PDB entry 7SPU | electron microscopy, 3.73 A resolution | chains F and z of the 54 polymer chains in the assembly

# Chain F
Name: Gene 3 protein
Source organism: Shigella phage Sf6
UniProt: Q716H2 (Q716H2_BPSFV); residue numbers follow UniProt; this construct covers 1-708
Sequence (708 residues; numbered 1 to 708; the number before each row is that of its first residue):
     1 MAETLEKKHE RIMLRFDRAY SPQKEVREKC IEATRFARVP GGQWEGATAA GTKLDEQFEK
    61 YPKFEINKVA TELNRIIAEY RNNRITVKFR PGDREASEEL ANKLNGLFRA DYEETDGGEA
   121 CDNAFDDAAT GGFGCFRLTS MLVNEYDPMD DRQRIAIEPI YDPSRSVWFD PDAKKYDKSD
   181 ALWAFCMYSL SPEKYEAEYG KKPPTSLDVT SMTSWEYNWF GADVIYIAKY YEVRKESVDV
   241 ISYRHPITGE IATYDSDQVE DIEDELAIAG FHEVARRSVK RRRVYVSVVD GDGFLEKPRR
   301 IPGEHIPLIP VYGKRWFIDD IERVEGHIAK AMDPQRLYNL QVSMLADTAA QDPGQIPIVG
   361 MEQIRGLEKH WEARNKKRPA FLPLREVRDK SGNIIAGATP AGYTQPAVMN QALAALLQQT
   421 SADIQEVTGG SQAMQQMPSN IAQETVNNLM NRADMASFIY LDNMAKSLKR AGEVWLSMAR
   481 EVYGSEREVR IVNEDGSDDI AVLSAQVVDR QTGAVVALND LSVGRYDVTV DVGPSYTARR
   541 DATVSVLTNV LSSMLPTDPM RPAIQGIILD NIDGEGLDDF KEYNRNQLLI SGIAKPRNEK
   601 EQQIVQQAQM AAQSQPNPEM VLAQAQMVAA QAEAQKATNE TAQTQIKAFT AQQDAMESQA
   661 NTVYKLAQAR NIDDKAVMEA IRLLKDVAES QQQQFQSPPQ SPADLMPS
Not modelled in the structure: 144-151, 430-449, 492-506, 672-708

# Chain z
Name: Gene 7 protein
Source organism: Shigella phage Sf6
UniProt: Q716G8 (Q716G8_BPSFV); residues 1-160 here = UniProt positions 1-160
Sequence (160 residues; numbered 1 to 160; the number before each row is that of its first residue):
     1 MATVLTKGEI VLFALRKFAI ASNASLTDVE PQSIEDGVND LEDMMSEWMI NPGDIGYAFA
    61 TGDEQPLPDD ESGLPRKYKH AVGYQLLLRM LSDYSLEPTP QVLSNAQRSY DALMTDTLVV
   121 PSMRRRGDFP VGQGNKYDVF TSDRYYPGDL PLIDGDIPNA
Not modelled in the structure: 1-2

# Interface between chain F and chain z
Residue-residue contacts (33; chain F residue first):
  Glu28(F) - Asp138(z)
  Glu28(F) - Val139(z)
  Lys29(F) - Gln133(z)  hydrogen bond
  Lys29(F) - Tyr137(z)
  Glu32(F) - Tyr137(z)  hydrogen bond
  Glu32(F) - Arg144(z)  salt bridge
  Gln43(F) - Tyr145(z)
  Trp44(F) - Asp128(z)
  Trp44(F) - Tyr145(z)
  Glu45(F) - Arg144(z)
  Glu45(F) - Tyr145(z)
  Gly46(F) - Tyr145(z)
  Ala47(F) - Tyr145(z)  hydrophobic
  Ala49(F) - Leu150(z)
  Ala49(F) - Pro151(z)
  Ala50(F) - Asp149(z)
  Gly51(F) - Asp149(z)
  Phe58(F) - Asp149(z)
  Phe58(F) - Leu150(z)
  Phe58(F) - Pro151(z)
  Tyr61(F) - Arg126(z)  hydrogen bond (side chain-backbone)
  Tyr61(F) - Asp128(z)
  Trp215(F) - Val139(z)  hydrogen bond (side chain-backbone)
  Trp215(F) - Arg144(z)
  Glu216(F) - Ser142(z)  hydrogen bond
  Glu216(F) - Arg144(z)  salt bridge
  Ala329(F) - Gln133(z)
  Asp333(F) - Gln133(z)  hydrogen bond (side chain-backbone)
  Arg336(F) - Pro130(z)
  Arg336(F) - Tyr145(z)  hydrogen bond
  Leu340(F) - Asp128(z)
  Leu340(F) - Phe129(z)  hydrophobic
  Leu340(F) - Pro130(z)
Other interface residues (no listed pair), chain F (22 interface residues in all): Glu25, Thr52, Met332
Other interface residues (no listed pair), chain z (16 interface residues in all): Gly127, Gly132

# Summary
22 residues of chain F and 16 residues of chain z are in contact; the contacts include 7 hydrogen bonds and 2
salt bridges. Polar pairs include Glu32(F)-Arg144(z), Glu216(F)-Arg144(z) and Lys29(F)-Gln133(z).
Here chain F is Gene 3 protein and chain z is Gene 7 protein, both from Shigella phage Sf6. Entry 7SPU (In
situ cryo-EM structure of bacteriophage Sf6 gp3:gp7:gp5 complex in conformation 1 at 3.73A resolution) was
determined by electron microscopy, deposited together with 7UKJ, 7SFS, 7SG7 and 7SP4.
